Entry 5BNV (X-ray diffraction, 2.79 A resolution); this record covers chains A and C of the 6 polymer chains in the assembly.

[Chain A]
Molecule: Histone H3.3
Source organism: Homo sapiens
UniProt: P84243 (H33_HUMAN); residues 57-135 here correspond to UniProt positions 58-136 (UniProt number = residue number + 1)
Sequence (79 residues; numbered 57 to 135; the number before each row is that of its first residue):
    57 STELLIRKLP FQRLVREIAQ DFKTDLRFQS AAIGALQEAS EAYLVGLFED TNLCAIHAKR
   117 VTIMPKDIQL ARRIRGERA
Disordered / not traced: 57, 135
Curated features (UniProtKB/Swiss-Prot):
  - modified residue: Ser-57 (Phosphoserine), Lys-64 (N6-(2-hydroxyisobutyryl)lysine), Lys-79 (N6,N6,N6-trimethyllysine), Thr-80 (Phosphothreonine), Ser-86 (Phosphoserine), Thr-107 (Phosphothreonine), Lys-115 (N6-acetyllysine), Lys-122 (N6-(2-hydroxyisobutyryl)lysine)
From the paper describing this entry:
  - mutagenesis - R63A/K64A: decreased binding to DNA replication licensing factor MCM2 (chain C)
  - mutagenesis - R63A/K64A: increased binding to CAF-1
  - mutagenesis - R63A/K64A: decreased stability

[Chain C]
Molecule: DNA replication licensing factor MCM2
Source organism: Homo sapiens
UniProt: P49736 (MCM2_HUMAN); residue numbers follow UniProt; this construct covers 61-130
Sequence (70 residues; each row starts with the number of its first residue):
    61 GPLEEEEDGE ELIGDGMERD YRAIPELDAY EAEGLALDDE DVEELTASQR EAAERAMRQR
   121 DREAGRGLGR
Disordered / not traced: 61-67, 125-130
Curated features (UniProtKB/Swiss-Prot):
  - modified residue: Ser-108 (Phosphoserine)
  - mutagenesis: Tyr-81 to Tyr-90 (Loss of interaction with DNAJC9), Ser-108 (S108A: Reduces phosphorylation by ATR)
From the paper describing this entry:
  - mutagenesis - D80A/Y81A: decreased binding to H3-H4
  - mutagenesis - Y81A/Y90A, Y90A: decreased binding to non-nucleosomal H3-H4
  - mutagenesis - Y81A/Y90A: decreased binding to ASF1
  - mutagenesis - Y81A/Y90A: decreased growth
  - mutagenesis - Y81A/Y90A: abolished binding to GFP-CENPA

[Interface between chain A and chain C]
Residue-residue contacts (34):
  Thr-58(A) with Tyr-81(C)
  Leu-60(A) with Arg-82(C)
  Arg-63(A) with Arg-82(C), hydrogen bond (side chain-backbone); Ala-83(C); Ile-84(C); Leu-87(C); Asp-88(C), salt bridge
  Lys-64(A) with Leu-87(C), hydrogen bond (backbone-backbone); Asp-88(C); Tyr-90(C)
  Leu-65(A) with Glu-86(C); Leu-87(C), hydrogen bond (backbone-backbone); Ala-89(C); Glu-91(C)
  Pro-66(A) with Leu-87(C)
  Gln-68(A) with Tyr-90(C); Glu-91(C), hydrogen bond (side chain-backbone); Glu-93(C), hydrogen bond (side chain-backbone); Leu-95(C)
  Arg-69(A) with Glu-91(C), salt bridge
  Arg-72(A) with Glu-91(C), salt bridge; Glu-93(C), salt bridge; Gly-94(C)
  Arg-83(A) with Gly-94(C); Ala-96(C); Glu-100(C), salt bridge
  Phe-84(A) with Gly-94(C), hydrogen bond (backbone-backbone); Leu-95(C); Ala-96(C), hydrogen bond (backbone-backbone)
  Gln-85(A) with Ala-96(C)
  Ser-86(A) with Tyr-90(C)
  Ile-89(A) with Tyr-90(C)
  Gly-90(A) with Tyr-90(C)
  Gln-93(A) with Tyr-90(C), hydrogen bond
Interface residues without a listed pair, chain A (19 interface residues in all): Leu-82, Thr-118, Met-120
Interface residues without a listed pair, chain C (19 interface residues in all): Asp-68, Gly-69, Asp-80, Leu-97
From the paper, about this interface:
  - specific contacts: Gln-93(A)/Tyr-90(C) (hydrogen bond)
  - interface residues, chain C: Arg-82(C)

[Summary]
The chain A/chain C interface involves 19 residues from each chain; the contacts include 8 hydrogen bonds and
5 salt bridges. Polar contacts include Arg-63(A)/Asp-88(C), Arg-69(A)/Glu-91(C) and Arg-72(A)/Glu-91(C). The
authors report a hydrogen bond between Gln-93(A) and Tyr-90(C). The paper reports that Y81A/Y90A and Y90A of
chain C reduce binding to non-nucleosomal H3-H4; the interface residue Arg-82(C); 4 substitutions were tested
in all.
Chain A is Histone H3.3 and chain C is DNA replication licensing factor MCM2, both from Homo sapiens; the
structure, Crystal structure of Human MCM2 HBD chaperoning a histone H3-H4 tetramer, was determined by X-ray
diffraction (same publication as 5BNX and 5BO0).
